1BC3 - chain A; structure by X-ray diffraction, 1.95 A resolution.

# Chain A
Protein: Annexin V
Source organism: Rattus norvegicus
UniProt: P14668 (ANXA5_RAT); residues 2-319 here correspond to UniProt positions 1-318 (UniProt number = residue number - 1)
Chain sequence (319 residues; row label = number of the first residue in the row):
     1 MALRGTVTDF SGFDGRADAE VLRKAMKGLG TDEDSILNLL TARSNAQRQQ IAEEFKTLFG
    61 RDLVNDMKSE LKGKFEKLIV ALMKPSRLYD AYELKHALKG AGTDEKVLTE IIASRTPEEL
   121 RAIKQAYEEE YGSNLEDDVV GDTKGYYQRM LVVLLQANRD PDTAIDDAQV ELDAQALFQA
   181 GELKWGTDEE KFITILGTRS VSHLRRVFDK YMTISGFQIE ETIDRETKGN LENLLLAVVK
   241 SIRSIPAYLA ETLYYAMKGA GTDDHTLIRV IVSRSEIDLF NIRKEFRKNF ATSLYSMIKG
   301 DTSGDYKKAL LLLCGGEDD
Not modelled in the structure: 1
Differences from the reference sequence: engineered mutation Lys72 (Thr71 in P14668), Lys144 (Ser143 in P14668), Lys228 (Ser227 in P14668)
Ion coordination: Ca2+ site 1: Met26, Gly28, Gly30, Glu70; Ca2+ site 2: Lys68, Leu71, Glu76; Ca2+ site 3: Gly181, Lys184, Gly186, Glu226; Ca2+ site 4: Asp224, Thr227, Glu232; Ca2+ site 5: Met257, Lys258, Gly259, Gly261, Asp301
UniProt features mapped onto this chain:
  - motif: Leu313, Gly316, Asp319 ([IL]-x-C-x-x-[DE] motif)

# Summary
The Ca2+ site 1 is built by Met26, Gly28, Gly30 and Glu70. Lys68, Leu71 and Glu76 form the Ca2+ site 2.
Chain A is Annexin V (Rattus norvegicus); the structure, Recombinant rat annexin V, triple mutant (T72K,
S144K, S228K), was determined by X-ray diffraction, deposited together with 1BC0, 1BC1, 1BCW, 1BCY and 1BCZ.
